3DAE - chain A; structure by X-ray diffraction, 2.90 A resolution.

Chain A:
Molecule: Carbon catabolite-derepressing protein kinase
Source organism: Saccharomyces cerevisiae
Notes: EC 2.7.11.1; fragment: Kinase Domain
UniProtKB: P06782 (SNF1_YEAST); residues 41-315 here = UniProt positions 41-315
Chain sequence (283 residues; each row starts with the number of its first residue):
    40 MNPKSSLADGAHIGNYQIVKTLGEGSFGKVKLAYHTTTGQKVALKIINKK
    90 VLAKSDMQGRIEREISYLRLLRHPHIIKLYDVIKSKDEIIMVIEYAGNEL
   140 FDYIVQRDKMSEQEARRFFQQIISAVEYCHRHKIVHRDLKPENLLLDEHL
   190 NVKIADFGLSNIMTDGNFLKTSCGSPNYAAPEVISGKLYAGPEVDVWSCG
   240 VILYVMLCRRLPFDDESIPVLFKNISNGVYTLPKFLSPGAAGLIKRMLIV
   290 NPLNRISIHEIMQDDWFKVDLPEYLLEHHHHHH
Not modelled in the structure: 40-47, 93-96, 197-212, 316-322
Sequence notes: initiating methionine (40); expression tag (316-322)
UniProt features mapped onto this chain:
  - active site: Asp177 (Proton acceptor)
  - binding site (ATP): Leu61 to Val69, Lys84
  - modified residue: Thr210 (Phosphothreonine)
  - mutagenesis: Gly53 (G53R: Exhibits greater activity than wild-type SNFl in an immune complex assay where other associated molecules are present, but exhibits the same activity in a protein blot assay), Lys84 (K84R: Inactivates the kinase activity without affecting protein levels), Thr210 (T210A: Inactivates the kinase activity without affecting protein levels)
Reported in the primary citation:
  - post-translational modification sites: Thr210
  - conformationally variable residues (helix shift, order/disorder transition): Leu109, Thr210

Overview:
From UniProt: active-site residue Asp177, 10 ATP-binding residues and 3 mutagenesis sites. From the paper: a
modification site at Thr210; conformational variability at Leu109 and Thr210.
Chain A is Carbon catabolite-derepressing protein kinase (Saccharomyces cerevisiae); the structure, Crystal
structure of phosphorylated SNF1 kinase domain, was determined by X-ray diffraction, deposited together with
3H4J.
